Entry 6YNV (electron microscopy, 2.80 A resolution); this record covers chain e.

[Chain e]
Protein: ATPTT1
From: Tetrahymena thermophila
UniProt: I7LVQ8 (I7LVQ8_TETTS); residues 1-480 here = UniProt positions 1-480
Chain sequence (480 residues; row label = number of the first residue in the row):
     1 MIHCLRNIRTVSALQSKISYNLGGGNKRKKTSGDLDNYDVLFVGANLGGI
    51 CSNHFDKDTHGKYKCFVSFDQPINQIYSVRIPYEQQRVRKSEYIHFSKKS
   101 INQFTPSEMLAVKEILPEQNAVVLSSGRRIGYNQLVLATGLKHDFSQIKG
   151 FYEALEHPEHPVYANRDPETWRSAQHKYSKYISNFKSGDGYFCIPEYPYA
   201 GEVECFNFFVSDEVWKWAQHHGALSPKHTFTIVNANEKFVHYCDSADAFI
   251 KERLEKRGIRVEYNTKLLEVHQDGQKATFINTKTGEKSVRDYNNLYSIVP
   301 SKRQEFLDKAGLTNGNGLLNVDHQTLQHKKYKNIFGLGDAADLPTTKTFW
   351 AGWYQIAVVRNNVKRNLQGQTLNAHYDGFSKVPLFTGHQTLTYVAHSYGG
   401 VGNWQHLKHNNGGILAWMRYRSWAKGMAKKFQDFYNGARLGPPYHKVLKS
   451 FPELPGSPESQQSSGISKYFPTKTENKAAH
Disordered / not traced: 1-26, 444-480
Ligand contacts: NAD (nicotinamide-adenine-dinucleotide): Val43, Gly44, Ala45, Asn46, Leu47, Ser68, Phe69, Asp70, Gln71, Tyr77, Leu110, Ala111, Val112, Ala138, Thr139, Gly140, Lys142, His143, Asn165, Ala200, Gly201, Glu204, Cys205, Gln304, Phe306, Gly338, Asp339, Ala340, Lys347, Thr348, Phe349

[Summary]
Bound to chain e: NAD.
Chain e is ATPTT1 (Tetrahymena thermophila); the structure, Cryo-EM structure of Tetrahymena thermophila
mitochondrial ATP synthase - Fo-wing region, was determined by electron microscopy (same publication as 6YNW,
6YNX, 6YNY, 6YNZ and 6YO0).
